3X1L - chains E and H of the 10 polymer chains in the assembly; structure by X-ray diffraction, 2.10 A resolution.

[Chain E]
Molecule: Cmr4
Organism: Archaeoglobus fulgidus DSM 4304
UniProt: O28416 (O28416_ARCFU); residues 1-355 here = UniProt positions 1-355
Amino-acid sequence (357 residues; row label = number of the first residue in the row; numbers below 1 keep their minus sign (Met-1 is residue -1)):
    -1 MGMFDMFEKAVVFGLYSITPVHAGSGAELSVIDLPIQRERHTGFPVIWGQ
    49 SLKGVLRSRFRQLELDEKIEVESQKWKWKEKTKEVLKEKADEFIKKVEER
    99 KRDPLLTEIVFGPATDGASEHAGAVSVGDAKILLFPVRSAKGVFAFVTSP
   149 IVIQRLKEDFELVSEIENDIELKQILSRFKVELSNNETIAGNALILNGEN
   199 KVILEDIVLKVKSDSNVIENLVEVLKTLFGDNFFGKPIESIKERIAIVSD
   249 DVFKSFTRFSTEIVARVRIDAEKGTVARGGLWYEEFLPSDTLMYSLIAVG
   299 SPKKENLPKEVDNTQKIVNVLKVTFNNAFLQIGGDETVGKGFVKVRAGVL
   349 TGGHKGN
Disordered / not traced: -1 to 2, 70, 167-178, 303-304, 348-355
Sequence notes: expression tag (-1 to 0)

[Chain H]
Molecule: Cmr6
Organism: Archaeoglobus fulgidus DSM 4304
UniProt: O28418 (O28418_ARCFU); residue numbers follow UniProt; this construct covers 1-343
Amino-acid sequence (349 residues; row label = number of the first residue in the row):
     1 MKSNVVVKYPVNSELANYAEKFWKKELAIYNLSLILNKMTPFVKRRSESY
    51 KSSLSAVKEIFKNVDDFQNFLNSVLRRSLDEYRVFFENYERLFNSFSSKI
   101 FSMRTKSRLVVGLGDESVYETSIRLHRNYGVPYIPGSALKGVAKHYAFSI
   151 LARENGDEILRIYESVKEDLKARIAKRDKIKKNDVPEDYYLTAAVIQELF
   201 EKKFDELGAIRNTRVEIGDTVISVGDIVKIFGTQKEEGSVIFFDAFPTPE
   251 QLKDKPNLELDIMNPHYQPYYQHGEPPGDWHSPNPIFFLTVPAGVEFTFA
   301 VASRDLDDLAEKAEKLLKEALKKFGVGAKTSLGYGRFDARDDRHHHHHH
Disordered / not traced: 1-4, 172-186, 264-285, 339-349
Sequence notes: expression tag (344-349)

[Interface between chain E and chain H]
Contacting residue pairs - 90 pairs, chain E then chain H:
  Ile16(E) - Phe85(H)
  Ile16(E) - Tyr89(H)
  Thr17(E) - Tyr89(H)
  Thr17(E) - Leu92(H)
  Arg57(E) - Phe96(H)
  Phe133(E) - Arg127(H)
  Pro134(E) - Arg127(H)  hydrogen bond (backbone-side chain)
  Val135(E) - Arg127(H)
  Arg136(E) - Asn31(H)
  Arg136(E) - Ser33(H)  hydrogen bond
  Arg136(E) - Leu34(H)
  Arg136(E) - Asn37(H)
  Arg136(E) - Lys38(H)
  Arg136(E) - Arg127(H)
  Ser137(E) - Asn31(H)
  Ser137(E) - Leu34(H)
  Ala138(E) - Phe22(H)  hydrophobic
  Ala138(E) - Ile29(H)
  Ala138(E) - Tyr30(H)  hydrogen bond (backbone-backbone)
  Ala138(E) - Leu34(H)
  Lys139(E) - Tyr30(H)
  Gly140(E) - Tyr30(H)
  Val141(E) - Tyr30(H)
  Val141(E) - Asn31(H)  hydrogen bond (backbone-side chain)
  Val141(E) - Arg77(H)
  Val141(E) - Ser78(H)
  Val141(E) - Asn128(H)
  Phe142(E) - Asn128(H)
  Phe142(E) - Tyr129(H)
  Leu194(E) - Tyr18(H)  hydrophobic
  Glu197(E) - Tyr18(H)  hydrogen bond
  Glu197(E) - Leu27(H)
  Lys199(E) - Glu14(H)  salt bridge
  Lys199(E) - Tyr18(H)
  Ile201(E) - Leu15(H)  hydrophobic
  Ile201(E) - Tyr18(H)  hydrophobic
  Ile201(E) - Phe22(H)  hydrophobic
  Ile201(E) - Met39(H)  hydrophobic
  Glu203(E) - Leu34(H)
  Glu203(E) - Lys38(H)  salt bridge
  Asp204(E) - Asn12(H)  hydrogen bond (backbone-side chain)
  Asp204(E) - Leu15(H)
  Val206(E) - Glu14(H)
  Val206(E) - Leu15(H)  hydrophobic
  Phe232(E) - Asn88(H)  hydrogen bond (backbone-side chain)
  Gly233(E) - Val84(H)
  Gly233(E) - Asn88(H)
  Lys234(E) - Val84(H)
  Arg242(E) - Glu81(H)
  Phe257(E) - Lys38(H)
  Ser258(E) - Arg127(H)  hydrogen bond (backbone-side chain)
  Glu260(E) - Arg127(H)
  Val262(E) - Arg124(H)
  Ala263(E) - Arg124(H)  hydrogen bond (backbone-side chain)
  Arg264(E) - Ser137(H)
  Ile267(E) - His145(H)  hydrogen bond (backbone-side chain)
  Ile267(E) - Gln197(H)  hydrogen bond (backbone-side chain)
  Asp268(E) - Gln197(H)
  Ala269(E) - Ala193(H)
  Ala269(E) - Gln197(H)  hydrogen bond (backbone-side chain)
  Glu270(E) - Tyr190(H)
  Glu270(E) - Ala194(H)
  Pro286(E) - Arg127(H)
  Ser287(E) - Asn128(H)  hydrogen bond (backbone-side chain)
  Asp288(E) - Asn128(H)  hydrogen bond
  Asp288(E) - Tyr129(H)  hydrogen bond
  Phe327(E) - Asn88(H)
  Phe327(E) - Arg91(H)
  Phe327(E) - Leu92(H)  hydrophobic
  Phe327(E) - Ser95(H)
  Phe327(E) - Phe96(H)
  Glu334(E) - Glu237(H)
  Glu334(E) - Ile241(H)
  Thr335(E) - Lys140(H)  hydrogen bond
  Thr335(E) - Glu237(H)
  Thr335(E) - Gly238(H)
  Thr335(E) - Val240(H)
  Thr335(E) - Ile241(H)
  Thr335(E) - Phe242(H)  hydrogen bond (backbone-backbone)
  Val336(E) - Gly136(H)
  Val336(E) - Ser137(H)
  Val336(E) - Lys140(H)
  Val336(E) - Phe242(H)
  Val336(E) - Asp244(H)
  Gly337(E) - Phe242(H)  hydrogen bond (backbone-backbone)
  Lys338(E) - Asp244(H)  salt bridge
  Phe340(E) - Leu92(H)  hydrophobic
  Phe340(E) - Phe96(H)  hydrophobic
  Phe340(E) - Ile241(H)  hydrophobic
  Phe340(E) - Phe243(H)  hydrophobic
Other interface residues (no listed pair), chain E (45 interface residues in all): Ile205
Other interface residues (no listed pair), chain H (49 interface residues in all): Ala28, Asp115, His126, Phe148, Arg304

[In short]
45 residues of chain E face 49 of chain H across their interface, with 18 hydrogen bonds and 3 salt bridges.
Polar pairs include Lys199(E)-Glu14(H), Glu203(E)-Lys38(H) and Lys338(E)-Asp244(H).
Chain E is Cmr4 and chain H is Cmr6, both from Archaeoglobus fulgidus DSM 4304; the structure, Crystal
Structure of the CRISPR-Cas RNA Silencing Cmr Complex Bound to a Target Analog, was determined by X-ray
diffraction.
